Entry 4RCF (X-ray diffraction, 1.78 A resolution); this record covers chain A.

Chain A:
Protein: Beta-secretase 1
Organism: Homo sapiens
Notes: EC 3.4.23.46; fragment: catalytic domain
UniProtKB: P56817 (BACE1_HUMAN); residues -18 to 392 here correspond to UniProt positions 43-453 (UniProt number = residue number + 61)
Amino-acid sequence (411 residues; row label = number of the first residue in the row; numbers below 1 keep their minus sign (Leu-18 is residue -18)):
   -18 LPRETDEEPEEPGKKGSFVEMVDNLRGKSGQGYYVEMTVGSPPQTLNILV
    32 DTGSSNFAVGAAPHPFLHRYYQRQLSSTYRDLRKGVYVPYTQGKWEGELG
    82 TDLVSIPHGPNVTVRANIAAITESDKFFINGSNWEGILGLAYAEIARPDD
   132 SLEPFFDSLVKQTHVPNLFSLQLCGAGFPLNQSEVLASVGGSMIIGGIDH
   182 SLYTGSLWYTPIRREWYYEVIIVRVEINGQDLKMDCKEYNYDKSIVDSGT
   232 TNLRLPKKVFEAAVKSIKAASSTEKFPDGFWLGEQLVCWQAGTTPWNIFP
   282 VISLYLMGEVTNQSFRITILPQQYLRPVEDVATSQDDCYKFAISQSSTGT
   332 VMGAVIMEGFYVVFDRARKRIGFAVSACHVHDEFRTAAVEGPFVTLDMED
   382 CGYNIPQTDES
Not modelled in the structure: -18 to -2, 157-166, 310-317, 387-392
Sequence notes: engineered mutation Lys-5 (Arg56 in P56817), Lys-4 (Arg57 in P56817)
Curated features (UniProtKB/Swiss-Prot):
  - active site: Asp32, Asp228
  - modified residue (N6-acetyllysine): Lys65, Lys214, Lys218, Lys224, Lys238, Lys239, Lys246
  - glycosylation (N-linked (GlcNAc...) asparagine): Asn92, Asn111, Asn162, Asn293
Disulfides: Cys155-Cys359, Cys217-Cys382, Cys269-Cys319
Ligand contacts: 3LO ((4S)-2'-(3,6-dihydro-2H-pyran-4-yl)-4'-fluoro-7'-(2-fluoropyridin-3-yl)spiro[1,3-oxazole-4,9'-xanthen]-2-amine): Gly11, Gln12, Gly13, Leu30, Asp32, Gly34, Ser35, Val69, Tyr71, Trp76, Phe108, Ile110, Trp115, Ile118, Ile126, Arg128, Tyr198, Asp228, Ser229, Gly230, Thr231, Thr232

Overview:
Bound to chain A: compound 3LO. From UniProt: active-site residues Asp32 and Asp228.
Chain A is Beta-secretase 1 (Homo sapiens); the structure, Crystal structure of BACE1 in complex with
2-aminooxazoline 4-fluoroxanthene inhibitor 49, was determined by X-ray diffraction (same publication as
4RCE).
